Entry 2CHO (X-ray diffraction, 1.85 A resolution); this record covers chains A and C.

== Chain A ==
Protein: Glucosaminidase
From: Bacteroides thetaiotaomicron
Notes: EC 3.2.1.52
UniProtKB: Q89ZI2 (Q89ZI2_BACTN); residues 1-716 here correspond to UniProt positions 22-737 (UniProt number = residue number + 21)
Sequence (716 residues; each row starts with the number of its first residue):
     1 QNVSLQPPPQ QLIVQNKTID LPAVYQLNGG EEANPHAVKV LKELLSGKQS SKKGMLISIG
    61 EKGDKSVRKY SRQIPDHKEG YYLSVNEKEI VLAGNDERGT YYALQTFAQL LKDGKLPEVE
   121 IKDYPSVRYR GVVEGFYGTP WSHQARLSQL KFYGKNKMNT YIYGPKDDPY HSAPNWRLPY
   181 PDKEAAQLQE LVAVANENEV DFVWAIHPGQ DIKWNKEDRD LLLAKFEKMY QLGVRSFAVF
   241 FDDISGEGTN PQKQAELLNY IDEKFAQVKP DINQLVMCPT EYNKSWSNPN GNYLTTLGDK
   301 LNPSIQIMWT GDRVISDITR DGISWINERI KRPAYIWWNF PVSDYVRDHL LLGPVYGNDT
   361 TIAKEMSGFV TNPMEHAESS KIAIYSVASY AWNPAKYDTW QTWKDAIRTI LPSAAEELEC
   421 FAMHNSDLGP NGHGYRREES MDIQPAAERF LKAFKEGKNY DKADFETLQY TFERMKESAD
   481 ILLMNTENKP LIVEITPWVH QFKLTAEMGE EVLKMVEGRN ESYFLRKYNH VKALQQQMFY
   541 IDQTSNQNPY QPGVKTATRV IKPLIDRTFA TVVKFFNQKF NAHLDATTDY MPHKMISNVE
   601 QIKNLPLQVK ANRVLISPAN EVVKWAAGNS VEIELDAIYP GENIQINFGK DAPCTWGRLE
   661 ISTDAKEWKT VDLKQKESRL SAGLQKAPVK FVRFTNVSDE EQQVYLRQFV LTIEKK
Disordered / not traced: 1-4, 46-53, 596-603, 619-630, 649-678, 695-707
Ion coordination: Ca2+: Glu32, Glu61, Asp64
Swiss-Prot annotation at these positions:
  - active site: Asp243 (Proton donor)
  - binding site (a protein): Gly135, Lys166, Asp242, Tyr282, Trp337 to Asn339, Asp344, Asn372

== Chain C ==
Protein: Glucosaminidase
From: Bacteroides thetaiotaomicron
Notes: EC 3.2.1.52; fragment: c terminus, residues 650-653, 660-669
Sequence (13 residues; row label = number of the first residue in the row; note: 7 numbers in that range are skipped by the numbering (no residue carries them; nothing is unmodelled there); X marks 13 residues of unknown identity (built as UNK)):
   888 XXXX
   899 XXXXXXXXX

== How chain A and chain C interact ==
Chain A side of the interface, 9 residues: Arg679, Leu680, Ser681, Ala682, Val689, Phe691, Val692, Arg693, Phe694

== Summary ==
Chain A and chain C make no direct contact in this assembly. Glu32(A), Glu61(A) and Asp64(A) coordinate Ca2+.
UniProt lists active-site residue Asp243(A) and 9 protein-binding residues on chain A.
Chain A is Glucosaminidase and chain C is Glucosaminidase, both from Bacteroides thetaiotaomicron; the
structure, Bacteroides thetaiotaomicron hexosaminidase with O-GlcNAcase activity, was determined by X-ray
diffraction (same publication as 2CHN).
